Entry 7TYY (electron microscopy, 3.00 A resolution); this record covers chains P and R of the 7 polymer chains in the assembly.

Chain P:
Protein: Calcitonin-1
UniProtKB: B5XGR7 (B5XGR7_SALSA); residues 1-32 here correspond to UniProt positions 90-121 (UniProt number = residue number + 89)
Amino-acid sequence (33 residues; each row starts with the number of its first residue):
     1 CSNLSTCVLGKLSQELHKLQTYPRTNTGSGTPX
Disulfides: Cys1-Cys7
Modified positions: NH2 (amino group) at position 33
Differences from the reference sequence: amidation (33)

Chain R:
Protein: Calcitonin receptor
Organism: Homo sapiens
UniProtKB: P30988 (CALCR_HUMAN), isoform P30988-2; numbering as in UniProt (aligned over 25-474)
Amino-acid sequence (501 residues; numbered -7 to 493; the number before each row is that of its first residue; numbers below 1 keep their minus sign (Met-7 is residue -7)):
    -7 MKTIIALSYIFCLVFADYKDDDDLEVLFQGPAAFSNQTYPTIEPKPFLYV
    43 VGRKKMMDAQYKCYDRMQQLPAYQGEGPYCNRTWDGWLCWDDTPAGVLSY
    93 QFCPDYFPDFDPSEKVTKYCDEKGVWFKHPENNRTWSNYTMCNAFTPEKL
   143 KNAYVLYYLAIVGHSLSIFTLVISLGIFVFFRSLGCQRVTLHKNMFLTYI
   193 LNSMIIIIHLVEVVPNGELVRRDPVSCKILHFFHQYMMACNYFWMLCEGI
   243 YLHTLIVVAVFTEKQRLRWYYLLGWGFPLVPTTIHAITRAVYFNDNCWLS
   293 VETHLLYIIHGPVMAALVVNFFFLLNIVRVLVTKMRETHEAESHMYLKAV
   343 KATMILVPLLGIQFVVFPWRPSNKMLGKIYDYVMHSLIHFQGFFVATIYC
   393 FCNNEVQTTVKRQWAQFKIQWNQRWGRRPSNRSARAAAAAAEAGDIPIYI
   443 CHQELRNEPANNQGEESAEIIPLNIIEQESSAPAGLEVLFQGPHHHHHHH
   493 H
Unresolved in the structure: -7 to 36, 406-493
Disulfides: Cys55-Cys81, Cys72-Cys112, Cys95-Cys134, Cys219-Cys289
Glycans and other covalent adducts: N-acetylglucosamine (NAG) linked to Asn130
Differences from the reference sequence: expression tag (-7 to 24, 475-493); conflict Leu447 (Pro in P30988)
Curated features (UniProtKB/Swiss-Prot):
  - glycosylation (N-linked (GlcNAc...) asparagine): Asn28, Asn73, Asn125, Asn130

Interface between chain P and chain R:
Residue-residue contacts (94):
  Cys1(P) - Val293(R)
  Cys1(P) - Leu298(R)  hydrophobic
  Cys1(P) - Tyr299(R)  hydrogen bond (backbone-side chain)
  Cys1(P) - His302(R)
  Ser2(P) - Val293(R)  hydrogen bond (backbone-backbone)
  Ser2(P) - Glu294(R)
  Asn3(P) - Pro360(R)
  Asn3(P) - Trp361(R)
  Asn3(P) - Arg362(R)  hydrogen bond (backbone-backbone)
  Leu4(P) - Tyr299(R)  hydrophobic
  Leu4(P) - His302(R)
  Leu4(P) - Met306(R)  hydrophobic
  Leu4(P) - Pro360(R)
  Leu4(P) - Trp361(R)  hydrophobic
  Ser5(P) - Gln355(R)
  Ser5(P) - Phe356(R)
  Ser5(P) - Phe359(R)
  Ser5(P) - Pro360(R)  hydrogen bond (backbone-backbone)
  Ser5(P) - Tyr372(R)
  Ser5(P) - Met376(R)
  Ser5(P) - Ile380(R)
  Thr6(P) - Tyr234(R)
  Thr6(P) - His302(R)  hydrogen bond
  Thr6(P) - Val305(R)
  Thr6(P) - Met306(R)
  Thr6(P) - Leu309(R)
  Thr6(P) - Phe356(R)
  Cys7(P) - His302(R)
  Val8(P) - His377(R)
  Val8(P) - Ile380(R)  hydrophobic
  Leu9(P) - Ile198(R)  hydrophobic
  Leu9(P) - Leu202(R)  hydrophobic
  Leu9(P) - His226(R)
  Leu9(P) - His381(R)
  Gly10(P) - Leu291(R)
  Gly10(P) - Val293(R)
  Lys11(P) - Val293(R)
  Lys11(P) - Glu294(R)
  Leu12(P) - Ala145(R)
  Leu12(P) - Leu148(R)
  Leu12(P) - Tyr149(R)
  Leu12(P) - His377(R)
  Ser13(P) - His201(R)  hydrogen bond
  Ser13(P) - Leu202(R)
  Ser13(P) - Val206(R)
  Gln14(P) - Leu291(R)
  Gln14(P) - Ser292(R)
  Gln14(P) - Val293(R)
  Gln14(P) - Glu294(R)  hydrogen bond
  Leu16(P) - Leu142(R)  hydrophobic
  Leu16(P) - Tyr146(R)  hydrophobic
  Leu16(P) - Tyr149(R)  hydrophobic
  His17(P) - Val212(R)
  His17(P) - Leu291(R)
  Lys18(P) - Pro100(R)
  Leu19(P) - Asp101(R)
  Leu19(P) - Thr138(R)
  Leu19(P) - Lys141(R)
  Leu19(P) - Leu142(R)
  Gln20(P) - Tyr146(R)  hydrogen bond
  Thr21(P) - Gly209(R)
  Thr21(P) - Arg213(R)  hydrogen bond (backbone-side chain)
  Tyr22(P) - Pro38(R)
  Tyr22(P) - Tyr41(R)  hydrophobic
  Tyr22(P) - Pro100(R)  hydrophobic
  Tyr22(P) - Asn288(R)
  Pro23(P) - Tyr41(R)
  Arg24(P) - Asp101(R)
  Arg24(P) - Asn135(R)  hydrogen bond
  Thr25(P) - Trp79(R)
  Thr25(P) - Phe99(R)
  Thr25(P) - Asp101(R)  hydrogen bond (backbone-side chain)
  Thr25(P) - Phe102(R)
  Asn26(P) - Trp79(R)
  Thr27(P) - Trp79(R)
  Thr27(P) - Phe102(R)
  Thr27(P) - Trp128(R)  hydrogen bond (backbone-side chain)
  Thr27(P) - Tyr131(R)
  Thr27(P) - Thr132(R)
  Thr27(P) - Asn135(R)
  Gly28(P) - Trp128(R)  hydrogen bond (backbone-side chain)
  Ser29(P) - Glu123(R)
  Ser29(P) - Asn124(R)
  Thr31(P) - Trp128(R)
  Pro32(P) - Asp77(R)
  Pro32(P) - Gly78(R)
  Pro32(P) - Trp79(R)  hydrophobic
  Pro32(P) - Trp128(R)
  Pro32(P) - Ser129(R)
  Pro32(P) - Tyr131(R)
  NH2_33(P) - Asp77(R)
  NH2_33(P) - Thr127(R)
  NH2_33(P) - Trp128(R)
  NH2_33(P) - Ser129(R)
Other interface residues (no listed pair), chain P (32 interface residues in all): Glu15
Other interface residues (no listed pair), chain R (59 interface residues in all): Leu40, Ala152, Pro207, Asn208

Overview:
32 residues of chain P and 59 residues of chain R are in contact, with 13 hydrogen bonds. Polar contacts
include Cys1(P)-Tyr299(R), Thr6(P)-His302(R) and Ser13(P)-His201(R). Covalently linked N-acetylglucosamine: at
Asn130(R).
Chain P is Calcitonin-1 and chain R is Calcitonin receptor (Homo sapiens); the structure, Human Amylin2
Receptor in complex with Gs and salmon calcitonin peptide, was determined by electron microscopy (same
publication as 7TYF, 7TYH, 7TYI, 7TYL, 7TYN, 7TYO and 3 further entries).
